Entry 7S8L (electron microscopy, 2.45 A resolution); this record covers chains B and E of the 6 polymer chains in the assembly.

[Chain B]
Protein: Gs-mini-Gq chimera
From: Homo sapiens
Chain sequence (246 residues; numbered 1 to 246; the number before each row is that of its first residue):
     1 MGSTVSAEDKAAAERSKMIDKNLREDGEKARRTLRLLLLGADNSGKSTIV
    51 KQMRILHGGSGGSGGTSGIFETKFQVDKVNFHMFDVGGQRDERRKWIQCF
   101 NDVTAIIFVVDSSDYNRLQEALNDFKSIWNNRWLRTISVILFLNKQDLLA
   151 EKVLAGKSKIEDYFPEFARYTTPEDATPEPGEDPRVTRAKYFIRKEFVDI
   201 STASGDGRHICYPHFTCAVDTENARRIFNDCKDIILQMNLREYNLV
Unresolved in the structure: 1-4, 52-67, 88-92

[Chain E]
Protein: scFv16
From: Mus musculus
Notes: antibody fragment or engineered binder
Chain sequence (257 residues; numbered 1 to 245 plus 15 insertion-coded residues; 3 numbers in that range are skipped by the numbering (no residue carries them; nothing is unmodelled there); the number before each row is that of its first residue; a row labelled like 120A-120O holds insertion residues (120A, then the next letters in order)):
     1 DVQLVESGGGLVQPGGSRKLSCSASGFAFSSFGMHWVRQAPEKGLEWVAY
    51 ISSGSGTIYYADTVKGRFTISRDDPKNTLFLQMTSLRSEDTAMYYCVRSI
   101 YYYGSSPFDFWGQGTTLTVS
120A-120O SGGGGSGGGGSGGGG
   124 SDIVMTQATSSVPVTPGESVSISCRSSKSLLHSNGNTYLYWFLQRPGQSP
   174 QLLIYRMSNLASGVPDRFSGSGSGTAFTLTISRLEAEDVGVYYCMQHLEY
   224 PLTFGAGTKLELKAAALEVLFQ
Unresolved in the structure: 1, 120A-120O, 236-245
Cystine bridges: Cys147-Cys217

[Interface between chain B and chain E]
Pairs across the interface - 16 pairs, chain B then chain E:
  Ser6(B) - His155(E)  hydrogen bond
  Ser6(B) - Tyr161(E)  hydrogen bond
  Ala7(B) - Tyr223(E)  hydrophobic
  Glu8(B) - Tyr101(E)
  Glu8(B) - Tyr161(E)
  Glu8(B) - Tyr163(E)  hydrogen bond
  Glu8(B) - Arg179(E)  salt bridge
  Asp9(B) - Asn157(E)  hydrogen bond
  Ala11(B) - Tyr101(E)  hydrophobic
  Glu14(B) - Ser52(E)  hydrogen bond
  Glu14(B) - Ser53(E)
  Glu14(B) - Gly56(E)
  Glu14(B) - Thr57(E)
  Arg15(B) - Ile100(E)
  Arg15(B) - Tyr101(E)
  Met18(B) - Ser53(E)
Interface residues without a listed pair, chain B (10 interface residues in all): Val5, Ala12
Interface residues without a listed pair, chain E (16 interface residues in all): Gly54, Tyr102, Pro107, His220

[In short]
10 residues of chain B face 16 of chain E across their interface; the contacts include 5 hydrogen bonds and 1
salt bridge. Polar pairs include Glu8(B)-Arg179(E), Ser6(B)-His155(E) and Ser6(B)-Tyr161(E).
Chain B is Gs-mini-Gq chimera (Homo sapiens) and chain E is scFv16 (Mus musculus); the structure, CryoEM
structure of Gq-coupled MRGPRX2 with peptide agonist Cortistatin-14, was determined by electron microscopy
(same publication as 7S8N).
